PDB entry 1NFD | X-ray diffraction, 2.80 A resolution | chains D and G of the 4 polymer chains in the assembly

Chain D:
Protein: N15 alpha-beta T-cell receptor
Source organism: Mus musculus
UniProt: P01852 (TCB1_MOUSE); the construct has insertions or renumbered stretches relative to UniProt, so the offset changes along the chain: 117-182 = UniProt 1-66; 189-247 = UniProt 69-127
Chain sequence (239 residues; numbered 1 to 247 plus 1 insertion-coded residue; 9 numbers in that range are skipped by the numbering (no residue carries them; nothing is unmodelled there); the number before each row is that of its first residue):
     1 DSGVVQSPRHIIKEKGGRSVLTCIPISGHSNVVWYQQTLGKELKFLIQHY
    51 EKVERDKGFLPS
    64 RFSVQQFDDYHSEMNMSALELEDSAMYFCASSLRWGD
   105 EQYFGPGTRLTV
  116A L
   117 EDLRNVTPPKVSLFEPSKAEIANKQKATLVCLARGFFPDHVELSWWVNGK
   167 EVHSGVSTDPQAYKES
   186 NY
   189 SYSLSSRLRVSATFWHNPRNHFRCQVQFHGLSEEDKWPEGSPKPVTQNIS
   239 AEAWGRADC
Disulfide bonds: Cys-23/Cys-92, Cys-147/Cys-212
Covalent attachments: N-acetylglucosamine (NAG) linked to Asn-78, Asn-121, Asn-186, Asn-236
Curated features (UniProtKB/Swiss-Prot):
  - glycosylation (N-linked (GlcNAc...) asparagine): Asn-186, Asn-236

Chain G:
Protein: H57 fab
Source organism: Mus musculus
Notes: antibody fragment or engineered binder
Chain sequence (212 residues; each row starts with the number of its first residue; note: 5 numbers in that range are skipped by the numbering (no residue carries them; nothing is unmodelled there); a row labelled like 95A-95B holds insertion residues (95A, then the next letters in order)):
     2 YELIQPSS
    11 ASVTVGETVKITCSGDQLPKNFAYWFQQKSDKNILLLIYMDNKRPSGIPE
    61 RFSGSTSGTTATLTISGAQPEDEAAYYCLSSYGDN
95A-95B ND
    96 LVFGSGTQLTV
  106A L
   107 RGPKSSPKVTVFPPSPEELRTNKATLVCLVNDFYPGSATVTWKANGATIN
   157 DGVKTTKPSKQ
   170 GQNYMTSSYLSLTADQWKSHNRVSCQVTHEG
   203 ETVEKSLSPAECL
Disulfide bonds: Cys-23/Cys-88, Cys-134/Cys-194

Chain D / chain G interface:
Pairs across the interface - 17 pairs, chain D then chain G:
  Glu-14(D) with Lys-53(G), salt bridge
  Arg-120(D) with Tyr-49(G); Met-50(G), hydrogen bond
  Asp-223(D) with Lys-30(G)
  Lys-224(D) with Leu-28(G), hydrogen bond (side chain-backbone); Pro-29(G); Asn-31(G); Phe-32(G); Asp-51(G), salt bridge
  Trp-225(D) with Phe-32(G)
  Pro-226(D) with Phe-32(G); Tyr-34(G); Met-50(G), hydrophobic
  Glu-227(D) with Tyr-34(G), hydrogen bond (backbone-side chain); Ser-91(G), hydrogen bond; Asn-95A(G); Leu-96(G)
Interface residues without a listed pair, chain D (8 interface residues in all): Glu-221

Overview:
Chain D and chain G form an interface of 8 and 13 residues respectively; the contacts include 4 hydrogen bonds
and 2 salt bridges. Among the polar pairs are Glu-14(D)/Lys-53(G), Lys-224(D)/Asp-51(G) and
Arg-120(D)/Met-50(G). N-acetylglucosamine is covalently linked to Asn-78(D), Asn-121(D), Asn-186(D) and
Asn-236(D).
Here chain D is N15 alpha-beta T-cell receptor and chain G is H57 fab, both from Mus musculus. Entry 1NFD (An
alpha-beta T cell receptor (TCR) heterodimer in complex with an anti-TCR fab fragment derived from ...) was
determined by X-ray diffraction.
